Entry 4ECT (X-ray diffraction, 1.79 A resolution); this record covers chains A and P of the 3 polymer chains in the assembly.

# Chain A
Name: DNA polymerase eta
Source organism: Homo sapiens
Notes: EC 2.7.7.7; fragment: Catalytic core
Reference sequence: Q9Y253 (POLH_HUMAN); residue numbers follow UniProt; this construct covers 1-432
Sequence (435 residues; each row starts with the number of its first residue; numbers below 1 keep their minus sign (Gly-2 is residue -2)):
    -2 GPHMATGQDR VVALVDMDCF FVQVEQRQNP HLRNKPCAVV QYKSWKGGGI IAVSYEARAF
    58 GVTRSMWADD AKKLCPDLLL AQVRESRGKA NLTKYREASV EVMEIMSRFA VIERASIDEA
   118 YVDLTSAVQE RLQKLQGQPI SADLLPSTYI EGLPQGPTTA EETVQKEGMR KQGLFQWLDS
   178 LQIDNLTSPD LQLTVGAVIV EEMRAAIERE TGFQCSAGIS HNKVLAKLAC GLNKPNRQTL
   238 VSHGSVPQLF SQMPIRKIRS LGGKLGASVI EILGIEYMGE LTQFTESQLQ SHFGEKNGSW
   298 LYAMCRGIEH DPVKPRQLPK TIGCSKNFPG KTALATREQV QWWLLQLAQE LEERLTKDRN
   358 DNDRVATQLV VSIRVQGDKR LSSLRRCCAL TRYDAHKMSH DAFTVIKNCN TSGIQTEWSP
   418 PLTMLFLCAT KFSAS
Disordered / not traced: 155-159
Construct notes: expression tag (-2 to 0)
Bound ions: Mg2+ site 1: Asp13, Asp115, Glu116 (together with 2'-deoxyadenosine 5'-triphosphate) (shared with DT8(P), DA9(P) of chain P); Ca2+: Asp13, Met14, Asp115 (together with 2'-deoxyadenosine 5'-triphosphate); Mg2+ site 2: Asp13, Met14, Asp115 (together with diphosphate) (shared with DA9(P) of chain P)
Residues lining bound ligands:
  - : Asp13, Met14, Asp115, Lys231
  - diphosphate / 2'-deoxyadenosine 5'-triphosphate: Asp13, Met14, Asp15, Cys16, Phe17, Phe18, Ile48, Ala49, Tyr52, Arg55, Arg61, Ile114, Asp115, Glu116, Lys231
From the paper describing this entry:
  - mutagenesis - S113A: unchanged catalytic activity

# Chain P
Molecule: 9-nt DNA strand
Sequence (9 nucleotides; row label = number of the first residue in the row):
     1 AGCGTCATA
Bound ions: Mg2+ site 1: DT8, DA9 (together with 2'-deoxyadenosine 5'-triphosphate) (shared with Asp13(A), Asp115(A), Glu116(A) of chain A); Mg2+ site 2: DA9 (together with diphosphate) (shared with Asp13(A), Met14(A), Asp115(A) of chain A)

# How chain A and chain P interact
Residue-residue contacts (31; chain A residue first):
  Asp13(A) with DA9(P), phosphate contact
  Phe17(A) with DA9(P), hydrogen bond to the phosphate
  Phe18(A) with DA9(P), hydrogen bond to the phosphate
  Ile48(A) with DA9(P), sugar contact
  Ala49(A) with DA9(P), phosphate contact
  Arg61(A) with DA9(P), base contact
  Ser113(A) with DT8(P), hydrogen bond to the phosphate
  Ile114(A) with DA9(P), sugar contact
  Asp115(A) with DT8(P), phosphate contact; DA9(P), phosphate contact
  Glu116(A) with DT8(P), phosphate contact
  Lys224(A) with DT8(P), salt bridge to the phosphate
  Ile255(A) with DA7(P), phosphate contact
  Arg256(A) with DA7(P), phosphate contact
  Ser257(A) with DC6(P), phosphate contact; DA7(P), hydrogen bond to the phosphate
  Leu258(A) with DA7(P), hydrogen bond to the phosphate
  Gly259(A) with DA7(P), hydrogen bond to the phosphate
  Gly260(A) with DC6(P), phosphate contact; DA7(P), phosphate contact
  Lys261(A) with DT5(P), salt bridge to the phosphate; DC6(P), hydrogen bond to the phosphate
  Leu262(A) with DC6(P), hydrogen bond to the phosphate
  Arg377(A) with DG4(P), salt bridge to the phosphate
  Leu381(A) with DC3(P), phosphate contact
  Arg382(A) with DA1(P), sugar contact; DG2(P), salt bridge to the phosphate; DC3(P), hydrogen bond to the phosphate
  Arg383(A) with DG2(P), phosphate contact; DC3(P), salt bridge to the phosphate
  Cys384(A) with DG2(P), hydrogen bond to the phosphate
Also at the interface, not in a pair above, chain A (27 interface residues in all): Cys16, Ser379, Ser380

# In short
27 residues of chain A and 9 residues of chain P are in contact; the contacts include 10 hydrogen bonds and 5
salt bridges. Among the polar pairs are Phe17(A)-DA9(P), Phe18(A)-DA9(P) and Ser113(A)-DT8(P). Chain A binds
compounds CA/MG and diphosphate / 2'-deoxyadenosine 5'-triphosphate. From the paper: S113A of chain A leaves
catalytic activity unchanged.
Chain A is DNA polymerase eta (Homo sapiens) and chain P is a 9-nt DNA strand; the structure, Human DNA
polymerase eta - DNA ternary complex: Reaction in the AT crystal at pH 7.0 ..., was determined by X-ray
diffraction (same publication as 4ECQ, 4ECR, 4ECS, 4ECU, 4ECV, 4ECW and 10 further entries).
